Entry 2OZR (X-ray diffraction, 2.30 A resolution); this record covers chains G and H of the 8 polymer chains in the assembly.

== Chain G (and H) ==
Molecule: Collagenase 3
Source organism: Homo sapiens
Notes: EC 3.4.24.-; fragment: Catalytic Domain; chain H of this document is another copy of the same molecule, construct and numbering; everything in this record applies to it too
UniProt: P45452 (MMP13_HUMAN); residues 83-249 here correspond to UniProt positions 104-270 (UniProt number = residue number + 21)
Chain sequence (170 residues; each row starts with the number of its first residue):
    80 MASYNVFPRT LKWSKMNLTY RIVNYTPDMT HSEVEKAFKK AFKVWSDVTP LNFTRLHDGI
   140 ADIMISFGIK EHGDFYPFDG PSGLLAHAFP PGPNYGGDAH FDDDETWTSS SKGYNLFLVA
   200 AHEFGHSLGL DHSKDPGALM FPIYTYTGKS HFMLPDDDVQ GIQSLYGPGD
Unresolved in the structure: 80-82, 249 (chain H: 80-82, 228-230, 249)
Differences from the reference sequence: expression tag (80-82)
Bound ions: Ca2+ site 1: Asp-107, Asp-182, Glu-184; Ca2+ site 2: Asp-141, Asn-173, Gly-175, Asp-177; Zn2+ site 1: His-151, Asp-153, His-166, His-179; Ca2+ site 3: Asp-158, Gly-159, Ser-161, Leu-163, Asp-181, Glu-184; Zn2+ site 2: His-201, His-205, His-211
Ligand contacts: GG1 (4-{[1-methyl-2,4-dioxo-6-(3-phenylprop-1-yn-1-yl)-1,4-dihydroquinazolin-3(2h)-yl]methyl}benzoic acid): Lys-119, Asn-194, Phe-196, Leu-197, Val-198, His-201, Gly-216, Ala-217, Leu-218, Phe-220, Pro-221, Ile-222, Tyr-223, Thr-224, Tyr-225, Thr-226, Gly-227, Lys-228, Ser-229, His-230, Phe-231, Met-232, Pro-234
Swiss-Prot annotation at these positions:
  - active site: Glu-202
  - binding site (Ca(2+)): Asp-107, Asp-141, Asp-158, Gly-159, Ser-161, Leu-163, Asn-173, Gly-175, Asp-177, Asp-181, Asp-182, Glu-184
  - binding site (Zn(2+)): His-151, Asp-153, His-166, His-179, His-201, His-205, His-211, Met-219
  - glycosylation (N-linked (GlcNAc...) asparagine): Asn-96, Asn-131

== Chain G / chain H interface ==
Contacting residue pairs (9):
  Ser-190(G) with Asp-137(H); Gly-138(H)
  Lys-191(G) with Asp-137(H)
  Pro-215(G) with Ser-93(H)
  Thr-224(G) with Asp-141(H)
  Tyr-225(G) with Thr-98(H); Leu-135(H)
  Thr-226(G) with Lys-94(H)
  Gly-227(G) with Thr-133(H), hydrogen bond (backbone-side chain)
Other interface residues (no listed pair), chain G (9 interface residues in all): Tyr-193, Lys-228
Other interface residues (no listed pair), chain H (9 interface residues in all): Ile-139

== In short ==
Chain G and chain H each contribute 9 residues to their interface, with 1 hydrogen bond. The hydrogen-bonded
pair is Gly-227(G)/Thr-133(H). Chain G binds compound GG1. UniProt lists active-site residue Glu-202(G), 12
Ca2+-binding residues and 8 Zn2+-binding residues on chain G.
Both chains are Collagenase 3 (Homo sapiens). Entry 2OZR (MMP13 Catalytic Domain Complexed with
4-{[1-methyl-2,4-dioxo-6-(3-phenylprop-1-yn-1-yl)-1,4-dihydroquinazolin-3(2H)-yl]methyl}benzoic acid) was
determined by X-ray diffraction, deposited together with 2OW9.
